9I62 - chains A and J of the 12 polymer chains in the assembly; structure by electron microscopy, 2.64 A resolution.

== Chain A ==
Molecule: DNA repair protein RAD51 homolog 1
Source organism: Homo sapiens
UniProtKB: Q06609 (RAD51_HUMAN); numbering as in UniProt (aligned over 1-339)
Chain sequence (339 residues; each row starts with the number of its first residue):
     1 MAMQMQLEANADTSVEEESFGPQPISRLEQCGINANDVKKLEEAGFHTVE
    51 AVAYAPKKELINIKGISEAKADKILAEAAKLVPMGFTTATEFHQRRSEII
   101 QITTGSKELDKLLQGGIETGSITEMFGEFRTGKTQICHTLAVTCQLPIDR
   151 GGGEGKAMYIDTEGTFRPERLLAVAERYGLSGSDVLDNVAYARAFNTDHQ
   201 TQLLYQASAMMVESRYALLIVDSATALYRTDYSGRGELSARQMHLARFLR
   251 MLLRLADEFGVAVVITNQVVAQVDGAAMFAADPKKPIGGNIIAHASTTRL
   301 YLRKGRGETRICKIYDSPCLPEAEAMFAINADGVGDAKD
Not modelled in the structure: 1-20, 275-282
Reported in the primary citation:
  - binding site for the 50-nt DNA strand: Phe279
  - binding site for the 50-nt DNA strand: Gly65, Lys70, Phe279, Lys284, Arg303 to Lys313
  - mutagenesis - K39A/K40A, K70A/K73A, F279A, R303A, K304A, R306A, K313A: decreased catalytic activity
  - mutagenesis - R303A, K304A, R306A, K313A: decreased binding to ssDNA
  - mutagenesis - F279A: unchanged binding to ssDNA
  - mutagenesis - K304A: unchanged binding to dsDNA

== Chain J ==
Molecule: 32-nt DNA strand
Sequence (32 nucleotides; row label = number of the first residue in the row; numbers below 1 keep their minus sign (DT-3 is residue -3)):
    -3 TTTTTTTTTTTCGTGTGGTACTTTTTTTTTTT
Not modelled in the structure: -3 to 0, 27-28

== Interface between chain A and chain J ==
Residue-residue contacts (13):
  Leu238(A) - DT25(J)  base contact
  Ser239(A) - DT24(J)  base contact
  Arg241(A) - DT25(J)  phosphate contact
  Arg241(A) - DT26(J)  salt bridge to the phosphate
  Gln242(A) - DT24(J)  phosphate contact
  Gln242(A) - DT25(J)  phosphate contact
  Ile287(A) - DT26(J)  phosphate contact
  Gly288(A) - DT26(J)  hydrogen bond to the phosphate
  Gly289(A) - DT25(J)  phosphate contact
  Gly289(A) - DT26(J)  phosphate contact
  Asn290(A) - DT25(J)  hydrogen bond to the phosphate
  Ile291(A) - DT24(J)  phosphate contact
  Ile291(A) - DT25(J)  phosphate contact
Interface residues without a listed pair, chain A (10 interface residues in all): Met243
Interface residues without a listed pair, chain J (4 interface residues in all): DT23

== Summary ==
Chain A and chain J form an interface of 10 and 4 residues respectively, with 2 hydrogen bonds and 1 salt
bridge. Polar contacts include Gly288(A)-DT26(J), Asn290(A)-DT25(J) and Arg241(A)-DT26(J). From the paper: a
binding site for the 50-nt DNA strand at Phe279(A), Gly65(A) and Lys70(A) among others; K39A/K40A, K70A/K73A
and F279A of chain A, among others, reduce catalytic activity; 7 substitutions were tested in all.
Here chain A is DNA repair protein RAD51 homolog 1 (Homo sapiens) and chain J is a 32-nt DNA strand. Entry
9I62 (CryoEM structure of a RAD51 D-loop) was determined by electron microscopy.
